Entry 9JDB (electron microscopy, 2.64 A resolution); this record covers chains A and B.

Chain A (and B):
Molecule: Catalase easC
From: Claviceps fusiformis
Notes: EC 1.11.-.-; chain B of this document is another copy of the same molecule, construct and numbering; everything in this record applies to it too
Reference sequence: A8C7R6 (EASC_CLAFS); numbering as in UniProt (aligned over 1-479)
Sequence (479 residues; numbered 1 to 479; the number before each row is that of its first residue):
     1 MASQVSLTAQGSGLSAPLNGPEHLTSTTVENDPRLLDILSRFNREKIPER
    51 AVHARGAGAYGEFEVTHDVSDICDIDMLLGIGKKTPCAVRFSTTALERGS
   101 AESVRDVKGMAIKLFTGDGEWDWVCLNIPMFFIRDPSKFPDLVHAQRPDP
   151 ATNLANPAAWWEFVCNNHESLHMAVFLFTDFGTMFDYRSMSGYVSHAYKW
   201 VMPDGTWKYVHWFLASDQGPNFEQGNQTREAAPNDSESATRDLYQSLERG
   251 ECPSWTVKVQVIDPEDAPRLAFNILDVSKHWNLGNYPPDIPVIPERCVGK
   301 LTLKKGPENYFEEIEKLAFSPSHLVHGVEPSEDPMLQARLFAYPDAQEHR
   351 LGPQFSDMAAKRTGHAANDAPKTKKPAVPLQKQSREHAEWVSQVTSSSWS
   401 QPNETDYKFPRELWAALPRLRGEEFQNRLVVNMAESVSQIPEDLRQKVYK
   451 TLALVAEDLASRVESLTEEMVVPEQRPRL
Disordered / not traced: 1-31, 221-234, 356-377, 472-479
Metal / ion sites: heme Fe near Tyr-343 (its only coordinating residue here)
Small-molecule neighbours: heme (HEM): Arg-50, Ala-51, Val-52, His-53, Arg-90, Ser-92, Gly-109, Met-110, Ala-111, Val-124, Cys-125, Leu-126, Phe-131, Pro-136, Phe-139, Tyr-193, Val-194, Ser-195, His-196, Phe-319, Met-335, Ala-338, Arg-339, Ala-342, Tyr-343, Ala-346, Gln-347, Arg-350
What the authors report for this chain:
  - binding site for heme: Leu-39, Arg-50, His-53, Arg-90, Phe-139, Phe-319, Arg-339, Tyr-343
  - heme coordination: Tyr-343
  - mutagenesis - F319A, R339A: decreased catalytic activity
  - catalytic residues: Met-130, Phe-131 (from molecular simulation)

Chain A / chain B interface:
Residue-residue contacts (78):
  Arg-34(A) / Ser-137(B)  hydrogen bond
  Leu-35(A) / Ser-137(B)
  Leu-36(A) / Phe-341(B)  hydrophobic
  Ile-38(A) / Pro-140(B)  hydrophobic
  Ser-40(A) / Phe-341(B)
  Ser-40(A) / Asp-345(B)  hydrogen bond
  Phe-42(A) / Phe-139(B)  hydrophobic
  Phe-42(A) / Pro-140(B)  hydrophobic
  Phe-42(A) / Val-143(B)  hydrophobic
  Asn-43(A) / Ala-342(B)  hydrogen bond (side chain-backbone)
  Asn-43(A) / Asp-345(B)
  Asn-43(A) / Ala-346(B)
  Asn-43(A) / His-349(B)
  Arg-44(A) / Asp-345(B)  salt bridge
  Arg-44(A) / His-349(B)
  Glu-45(A) / His-144(B)  salt bridge
  Glu-45(A) / Arg-147(B)  salt bridge
  Lys-46(A) / Pro-48(B)
  Lys-46(A) / Glu-49(B)  salt bridge
  Lys-46(A) / Arg-50(B)  hydrogen bond (side chain-backbone)
  Lys-46(A) / Ala-51(B)
  Lys-46(A) / Arg-147(B)
  Lys-46(A) / His-349(B)  hydrogen bond (backbone-side chain)
  Pro-48(A) / Lys-46(B)
  Pro-48(A) / Pro-48(B)
  Pro-48(A) / Phe-355(B)
  Glu-49(A) / Lys-46(B)  salt bridge
  Glu-49(A) / Arg-98(B)  salt bridge
  Arg-50(A) / Lys-46(B)  hydrogen bond (backbone-side chain)
  Ala-51(A) / Lys-46(B)
  Glu-97(A) / Arg-98(B)  salt bridge
  Arg-98(A) / Glu-49(B)  salt bridge
  Gly-99(A) / Gly-99(B)
  Gly-99(A) / Ser-100(B)
  Ser-100(A) / Gly-99(B)
  Ser-137(A) / Arg-34(B)  hydrogen bond
  Ser-137(A) / Leu-35(B)
  Phe-139(A) / Phe-42(B)  hydrophobic
  Pro-140(A) / Ile-38(B)  hydrophobic
  Pro-140(A) / Phe-42(B)  hydrophobic
  Val-143(A) / Phe-42(B)  hydrophobic
  His-144(A) / Glu-45(B)  salt bridge
  Arg-147(A) / Glu-45(B)  salt bridge
  Arg-147(A) / Lys-46(B)
  Pro-150(A) / Asn-309(B)
  Pro-150(A) / Tyr-310(B)  hydrogen bond (backbone-backbone)
  Ala-151(A) / Pro-307(B)
  Ala-151(A) / Glu-308(B)
  Ala-151(A) / Tyr-310(B)
  Thr-152(A) / Tyr-244(B)
  Asn-153(A) / Glu-237(B)
  Asn-153(A) / Tyr-310(B)
  Leu-154(A) / Glu-237(B)
  Leu-154(A) / Arg-241(B)
  Glu-237(A) / Asn-153(B)
  Glu-237(A) / Leu-154(B)
  Arg-241(A) / Leu-154(B)
  Tyr-244(A) / Thr-152(B)
  Pro-307(A) / Ala-151(B)
  Glu-308(A) / Ala-151(B)
  Asn-309(A) / Pro-150(B)
  Tyr-310(A) / Pro-150(B)  hydrogen bond (backbone-backbone)
  Tyr-310(A) / Ala-151(B)
  Tyr-310(A) / Asn-153(B)
  Phe-341(A) / Leu-36(B)  hydrophobic
  Phe-341(A) / Ser-40(B)
  Ala-342(A) / Asn-43(B)  hydrogen bond (backbone-side chain)
  Asp-345(A) / Ser-40(B)  hydrogen bond
  Asp-345(A) / Asn-43(B)
  Asp-345(A) / Arg-44(B)  salt bridge
  Ala-346(A) / Asn-43(B)
  His-349(A) / Asn-43(B)
  His-349(A) / Arg-44(B)
  His-349(A) / Lys-46(B)  hydrogen bond (side chain-backbone)
  His-349(A) / Phe-355(B)
  Gln-354(A) / Gln-354(B)
  Phe-355(A) / His-349(B)
  Phe-355(A) / Phe-355(B)
Other interface residues (no listed pair), chain A (50 interface residues in all): Leu-39, Ile-47, Pro-136, Ala-155, Thr-240, Ala-338, Glu-348
Other interface residues (no listed pair), chain B (49 interface residues in all): Leu-39, Ile-47, Glu-97, Pro-136, Ala-155, Thr-240, Ala-338

Summary:
50 residues of chain A face 49 of chain B across their interface, with 12 hydrogen bonds and 11 salt bridges.
Among the polar pairs are Arg-44(A)/Asp-345(B), Glu-45(A)/His-144(B) and Glu-45(A)/Arg-147(B). Bound to chain
A: heme. From the paper: catalytic residues Met-130(A) and Phe-131(A); F319A and R339A of chain A reduce
catalytic activity.
Both chains are Catalase easC (Claviceps fusiformis). Entry 9JDB (Structure of chanoclavine synthase from
Claviceps fusiformis) was determined by electron microscopy (same publication as 9JDC).
